5TH1 - chains B and C of the 6 polymer chains in the assembly; structure by X-ray diffraction, 2.19 A resolution.

Chain B:
Name: Hemagglutinin HA2 chain
From: Influenza A virus
UniProtKB: A0A0J9X253 (A0A0J9X253_9INFA); numbering as in UniProt (aligned over 2-174)
Chain sequence (180 residues; numbered 2 to 181; the number before each row is that of its first residue):
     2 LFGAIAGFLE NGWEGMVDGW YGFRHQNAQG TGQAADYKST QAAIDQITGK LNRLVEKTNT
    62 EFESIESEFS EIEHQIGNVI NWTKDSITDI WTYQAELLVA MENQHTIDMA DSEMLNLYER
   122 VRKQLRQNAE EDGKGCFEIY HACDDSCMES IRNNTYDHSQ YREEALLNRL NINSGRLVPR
Unresolved in the structure: 57, 173-181
Sequence notes: expression tag (175-181)
Disulfides: Cys144-Cys148
Glycans and other covalent adducts: N-acetylglucosamine (NAG) linked to Asn82

Chain C:
Name: Hemagglutinin HA1 chain
From: Influenza A virus
UniProtKB: A0A0J9X252 (A0A0J9X252_9INFA); the construct lacks a stretch of the UniProt sequence and is renumbered around it, so the offset changes along the chain: 7-129 = UniProt 1-123; 130-158 = UniProt 125-153; 159-263 = UniProt 156-260; 265-276 = UniProt 261-272; 1 more segments
Chain sequence (323 residues; each row starts with the number of its first residue; note: 1 number in that range is skipped by the numbering (no residue carries it; nothing is unmodelled there); a row labelled like 158A-158B holds insertion residues (158A, then the next letters in order)):
     7 ADPGDKICLG HHAVANGTIV KTLTNEQEEV TNATETVEST GINRLCMKGR KHKDLGNCHP
    67 IGMLIGTPAC DLHLTGMWDT LIERENAIAY CYPGATVNVE ALRQKIMESG GINKISTGFT
   127 YGS
  129A S
   130 INSAGTTRAC MRNGGNSFYA ELKWLVSKS
158A-158B AG
   159 QNFPQTTNTY RNTDTAEHLI MWGIHHPSST QEKNDLYGTQ SLSISVGSST YRNNFVPVVG
   219 ARPQVNGLSS RIDFHWTLVQ PGDNITFSHN GGLIAPSRVS KLIGR
   265 GLGIQSDAPI DN
  276A N
   277 CESKCFWRGG SINTRLPFQN LSPRTVGQCP KYVNRRSLML ATGMRNVPEL
Unresolved in the structure: 7-10
Sequence notes: engineered mutation Ala158A (Lys154 in A0A0J9X252), Leu226 (Gln223 in A0A0J9X252), Ser228 (Gly225 in A0A0J9X252)
Disulfides: Cys52-Cys277, Cys64-Cys76, Cys97-Cys139, Cys281-Cys305
Glycans and other covalent adducts: N-acetylglucosamine (NAG) linked to Asn242
What the authors report for this chain:
  - mutagenesis - Q226L/G228S, G228S: abolished binding to alpha2-3 sialosides
  - mutagenesis - Q226L/G228S: unchanged binding to human-type alpha2-6 receptors
  - mutagenesis - D193T: decreased binding to avian-type receptors
  - mutagenesis - D193T/Q226L/G228S: increased binding to human-type receptors
  - specificity-determining residues: Asp193 (proposed by the authors, not directly observed)

Chain B / chain C interface:
Residue-residue contacts - 10 pairs, chain B then chain C:
  Glu74(B) - Ala107(C)
  His75(B) - Ala107(C)
  His75(B) - Gln110(C)
  His75(B) - Lys111(C)
  His75(B) - Glu114(C)  salt bridge
  Gln76(B) - Glu106(C)
  Gln76(B) - Gln110(C)
  Asn79(B) - Gln110(C)  hydrogen bond
  Asn79(B) - Glu114(C)  hydrogen bond
  Asp90(B) - Lys307(C)  salt bridge

Overview:
5 residues of chain B and 6 residues of chain C are in contact; the contacts include 2 hydrogen bonds and 2
salt bridges. Polar pairs include His75(B)-Glu114(C), Asp90(B)-Lys307(C) and Asn79(B)-Gln110(C). From the
paper: Q226L/G228S and G228S of chain C abolish binding to alpha2-3 sialosides; the specificity determinant
Asp193(C); 4 substitutions were tested in all.
Chain B is Hemagglutinin HA2 chain and chain C is Hemagglutinin HA1 chain, both from Influenza A virus; the
structure, Crystal structure of H10 hemagglutinin mutant (K158aA-Q226L-G228S) from Jiangxi-Donghu (2013) H10N8
influenza virus in complex with ..., was determined by X-ray diffraction, deposited together with 5TGO, 5TGU,
5TGV, 5TH0, 5THB, 5THC and 5THF.
